PDB entry 6XH7 | electron microscopy, 3.90 A resolution | chains C and 1 of the 10 polymer chains in the assembly

[Chain C]
Molecule: DNA-directed RNA polymerase subunit beta
Source organism: Escherichia coli
Notes: EC 2.7.7.6
UniProt: B7MIX3 (RPOB_ECO45); residues 1-1342 here = UniProt positions 1-1342
Chain sequence (1342 residues; row label = number of the first residue in the row):
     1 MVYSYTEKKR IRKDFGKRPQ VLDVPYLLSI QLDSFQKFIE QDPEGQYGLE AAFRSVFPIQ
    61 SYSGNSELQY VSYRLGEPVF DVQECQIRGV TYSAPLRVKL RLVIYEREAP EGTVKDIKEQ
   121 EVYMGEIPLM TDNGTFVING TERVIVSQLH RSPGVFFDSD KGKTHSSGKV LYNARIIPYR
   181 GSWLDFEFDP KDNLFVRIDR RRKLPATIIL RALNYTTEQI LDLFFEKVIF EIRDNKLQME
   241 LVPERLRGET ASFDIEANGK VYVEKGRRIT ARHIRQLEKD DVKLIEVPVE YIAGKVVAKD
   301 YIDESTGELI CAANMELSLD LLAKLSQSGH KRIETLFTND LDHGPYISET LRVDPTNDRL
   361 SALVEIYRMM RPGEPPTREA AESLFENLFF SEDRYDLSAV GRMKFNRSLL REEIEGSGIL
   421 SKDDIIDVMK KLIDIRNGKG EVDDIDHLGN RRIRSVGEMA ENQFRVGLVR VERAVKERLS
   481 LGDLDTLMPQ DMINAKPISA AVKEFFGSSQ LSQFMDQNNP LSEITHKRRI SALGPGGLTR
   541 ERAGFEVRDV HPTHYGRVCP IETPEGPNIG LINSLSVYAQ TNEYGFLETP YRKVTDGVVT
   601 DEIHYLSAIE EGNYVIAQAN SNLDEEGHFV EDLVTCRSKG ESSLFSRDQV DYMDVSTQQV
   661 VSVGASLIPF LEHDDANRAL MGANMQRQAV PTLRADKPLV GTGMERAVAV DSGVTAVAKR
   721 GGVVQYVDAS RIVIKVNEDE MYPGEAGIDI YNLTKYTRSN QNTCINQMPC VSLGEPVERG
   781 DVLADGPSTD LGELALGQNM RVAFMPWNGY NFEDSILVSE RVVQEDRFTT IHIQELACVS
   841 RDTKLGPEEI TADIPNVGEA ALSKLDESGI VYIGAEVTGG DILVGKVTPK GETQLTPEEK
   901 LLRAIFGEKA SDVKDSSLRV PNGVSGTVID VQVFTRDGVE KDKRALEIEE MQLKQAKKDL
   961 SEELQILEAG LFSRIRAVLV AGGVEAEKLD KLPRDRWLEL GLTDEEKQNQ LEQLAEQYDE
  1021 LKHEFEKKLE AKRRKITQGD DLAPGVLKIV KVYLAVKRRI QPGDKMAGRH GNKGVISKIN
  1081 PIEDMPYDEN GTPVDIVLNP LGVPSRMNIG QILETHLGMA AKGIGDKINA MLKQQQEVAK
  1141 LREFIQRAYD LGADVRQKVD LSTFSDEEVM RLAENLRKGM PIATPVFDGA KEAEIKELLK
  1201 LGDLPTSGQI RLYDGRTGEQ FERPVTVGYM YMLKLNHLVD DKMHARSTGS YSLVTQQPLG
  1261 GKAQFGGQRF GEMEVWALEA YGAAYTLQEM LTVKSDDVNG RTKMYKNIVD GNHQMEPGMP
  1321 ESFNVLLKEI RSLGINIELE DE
Not modelled in the structure: 1-2
Curated features (UniProtKB/Swiss-Prot):
  - modified residue (N6-acetyllysine): Lys1022, Lys1200

[Chain 1]
Molecule: Nontemplate strand DNA
Sequence (54 nucleotides; numbered 35 to 88; the number before each row is that of its first residue):
    35 GCCTTGACCT TCCCCTTGCT GGAAGGTTTA ACCTGTGTGC AGTCTGACGC GGCG

[Chain C / chain 1 interface]
Contacting residue pairs - 16 pairs, chain C then chain 1:
  Arg175(C) with DT77(1), hydrogen bond to the base
  Gly181(C) with DG76(1), base contact
  Trp183(C) with DG76(1), stacking on the base
  Asp185(C) with DT77(1), base contact
  Asp199(C) with DG76(1), hydrogen bond to the base
  Arg200(C) with DA75(1), sugar contact; DG76(1), base contact; DT77(1), base contact
  Arg371(C) with DG71(1), hydrogen bond to the base
  Glu374(C) with DG69(1), hydrogen bond to the base; DT70(1), base contact
  Arg470(C) with DG73(1), salt bridge to the phosphate
  Arg473(C) with DT72(1), sugar contact; DG73(1), salt bridge to the phosphate
  Arg542(C) with DT77(1), salt bridge to the phosphate; DC78(1), hydrogen bond to the phosphate
Interface residues without a listed pair, chain C (16 interface residues in all): Arg201, Tyr367, Pro375, Arg394, Glu541

[In short]
The interface between chain C and chain 1 involves 16 residues on one side and 9 on the other, with 5 hydrogen
bonds, 3 salt bridges and 1 aromatic stacking contact. Polar pairs include Arg175(C)-DT77(1),
Asp199(C)-DG76(1) and Arg371(C)-DG71(1).
Chain C is DNA-directed RNA polymerase subunit beta (Escherichia coli) and chain 1 is Nontemplate strand DNA;
the structure, CueR-TAC without RNA, was determined by electron microscopy together with 6XH8 from the same
study.
